Entry 7AM2 (electron microscopy, 3.40 A resolution); this record covers chains B and 1 of the 78 polymer chains in the assembly.

Chain B:
Protein: uL4m
Organism: Leishmania tarentolae
UniProtKB: Q4QGU6 (Q4QGU6_LEIMA); residue numbers follow UniProt; this construct covers 1-436
Chain sequence (436 residues; each row starts with the number of its first residue):
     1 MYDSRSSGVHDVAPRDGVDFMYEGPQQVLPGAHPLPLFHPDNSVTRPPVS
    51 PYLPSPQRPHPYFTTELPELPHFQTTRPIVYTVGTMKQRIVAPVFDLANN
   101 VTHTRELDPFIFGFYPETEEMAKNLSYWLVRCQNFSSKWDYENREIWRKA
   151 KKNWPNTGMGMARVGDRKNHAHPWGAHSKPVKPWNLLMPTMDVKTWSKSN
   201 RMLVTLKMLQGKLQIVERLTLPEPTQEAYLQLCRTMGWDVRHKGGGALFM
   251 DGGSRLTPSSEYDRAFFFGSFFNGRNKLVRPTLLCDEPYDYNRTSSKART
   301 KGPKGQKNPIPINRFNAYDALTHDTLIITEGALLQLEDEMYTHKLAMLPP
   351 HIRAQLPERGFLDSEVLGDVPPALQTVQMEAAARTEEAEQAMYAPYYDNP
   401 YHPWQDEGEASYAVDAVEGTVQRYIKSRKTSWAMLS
Disordered / not traced: 1

Chain 1:
Molecule: Ribosomal RNA
Organism: Leishmania tarentolae
Sequence (19000 nucleotides; row label = number of the first residue in the row; note: 102 numbers in that range are skipped by the numbering (no residue carries them; nothing is unmodelled there); a row labelled like 434A-434I holds insertion residues (434A, then the next letters in order); numbers below 1 keep their minus sign (U-1268 is residue -1268)):
 -1268 UUUCAAAAAUUGACUAAUUUUGAUAUUGUUUUGGCUCUGGACUAAUUAAU
 -1218 UCUCCUUUAAUUUUAUUAUCUAAAAUUUGCAUACUUACAUAUUAAAGUAG
 -1168 UUAGUUUAGAUAUGAAAAUUAGUUAGAUUUCCAUUUGAAUUAGUUAUGUU
 -1118 AAAUAUAGAAUUAGUUAGGGUUGAUAAUGAAAUCAAUUAAGUUUAUAUAU
 -1068 AAAGUUAGUUAGUCAAUAUGAAUUUUUUUGCAAACAUUUCCGGUUGACUU
 -1018 CAUGUGAUUACACGUACUCCGUUUUGUUUUUAUGUGUCAUGAUUUGCAUU
  -968 GAUUUUUUCGCAACCACACCAUAAAUCUAAUAUACUCAACAGCACCUACC
  -918 AAGAGUUAAAAAUGAAAUUAAAUAAAAAUAAAAAAUAAAAUAAAAAUAAA
  -868 AUAAAAAUAAAUUUAAAAAUAAAAAUAAGUUUAAAAAAUAAAUUAAAAUA
  -818 AAAAAUUAUAAAAUGGAAAUUGAAAAAUAAAUUACAAAUAAAAGAUUAAA
  -768 UUUGAAUUAAUUACAGAAAUUAGACACAACACGCCCGAUCGAUUUCAUGC
  -718 AUACACUUUUACUUCGUUUUCGGUUUACGUUUUGUUGUUUGUAUUGGCUC
  -668 GAUGGAUGAAUAUAAAAAGCUUAAAUACAAAAUUUCCAACAAUUGGAUAA
  -618 GCAAGAGUUAAAAAAUGAAAUUAAAUAAAAAUAAAAAAUAAAAUAAAAUA
  -568 AAAUUAAAAUAAAAUAAAAAAUAAAAAAUUAAAAAUAAAAUUAAAAUAAA
  -518 AAGUUAGAAAAUAAAAAAUUUAAAAAAUAUAAUUUGAAAAAUAAAUUACA
  -468 AAUAAAAGAUUAAAUUUGAAUUAAUUGCAGACACUAGACACACAUUUCCG
  -418 AUCGAUUUCACGUAUACAUUUGUACUUCGUUUUUGGUUUAUGUUUUGUUG
  -368 UUUGCACUGAUCGAGCAAAAUUUUUAUUUUAUAUAUAAUUUAAACUUUUG
  -318 UUGUUGUUUGUUAGUAAGCAAAAAUAUUUAUGUCAUUUUAAUAUUAUUUA
  -268 UGUACUUACUAUUAUUUUGAUAAAUUUUAACUUUAAAUAGCAUAAAAACU
  -218 ACAAUCAAUAAAGCAUAAAAAAAUUUAUUUAUGAUUAUAUUAAUAUAAAA
  -168 UGACCUAAUAUAAUGAAAAUACUUUAGUGUUAAGUUAUUUGUUUUAUUAU
  -118 GAAAUAAGUUGCACUAUUUAUUGAAUUAAUAAAGAAAGAAUAGAAAUAAA
   -68 UAAGUUAUAAUAUCUUUAAUUUAUUUAUAAUUUCUUUGCAUUUGUAUUUA
   -18 GUGUGAGUUUACAUUUAAUUUUAUAUUAUUUUAGUGUUAGUAUAUAUUUA
    32 AAUUUAAUCAAAGUUAUUAUUAAAUAAUAUUGAUUUUGGAUGAAUUUAAU
    82 UUUUAAUUAUAUUUUUGAAUUUUAAUUUUAUUAUUUUGAUUUAAUAUUUU
   132 UAAAAUAUUAUAUAUUUUAGAUUUAAAUUUGUUGUUUUAUAUUUAGUUUA
   182 AUGUUUAUAAAUUGAUAAUUAAUUUGUUUUAUUUUAAAGUUUUUAUGAAC
   232 UGUGAUUUAUAGUUUAUUAUUUUUAGUUUAAUGUUUAAAUAUUUAACUAG
   282 UGAUGGCACAGUUGUUCUAUAUGUACCUAUAAAAAAUAGUAAAAUUAUUU
   332 UAAUUAAAUUAAUAAAUAAUUAUUAAACUAAUUUUAUAUUAAUAUUAUGA
   382 AAAAUU
   389 UAAAAAUUAUUUUUUUUUUUUAAUUUUUAUAUAUUGAAGUAAUAUG
434A-434I UAUUGAAUU
   443 GAAUAUUAAAAAUACAAAUUUAAUUUGUAAUUAAUAAAUAUAUUUUAUUU
   493 UAAUAGAUGUUUAAUGUUAAUUAAUUUAUUAUUUUAAUAUUUAAUAUUUG
   543 UUUAUACAAAAGUAACUUUUUUUGAAUAUAAAGAAUUAUUAUUAUAAAUA
   593 UUAUUUUAAAAAUAUAAAAAUAUUGUUAAUAAAAUUAUCAAGUUUCAAAA
   643 GCGUUUAUUAAAUGCGUCGGUCUAAGUAUUAUAUUUAAGAUUAUUCUUGU
   693 AUAUAGAUUUUUAUUUUAAUAAUUCUACAUAAUUAAAAAUUAACCUCAAA
   743 UUAUAUUUAUUAGUAGCAUAGUAAUUUAUUAACUGAUUAUUAAAGCGUUC
   793 CAUAGAAAAUUUUAAAAUUAUAACAAUCUAAAUAAAUAAUAAAUUAAAAU
   843 AAAAAUUUUAAAAAAAAUUAAAAAAUUAAAAUAGGGCAAGUCCUACUCUC
   893 CUUUACAAAGAGAACGUUUAUAUGUAAUUGUAUGUUUGAUUGGGGCAAUA
   943 CUAUAUCUAUUUAUAUAGAAAAAGAACUAUAUUUAUUGAAAUAAUAAAAG
   993 G
993A-993Z UUCGAGCAGGUUAACAAGCAUUAAUA
994A-994Z CUAAAUGUGUUUCAUCGUCUACUUAU
995A-995Z UGCUAAAUUAUAAUUGAUUGUUCAUC
996A-996Q AAAAAAGCAAUUCGUUA
  1087 GUUGGGUUUUAAAAUCGUUGUAAAGCAGAUUUGUUUAUAUAUUUAAUUUU
  1137 UGUAUAUAGUUAAAAAUUAAUAUUAGUACGCAAGGAUUCAUUAUUUGUAA
  1187 UUUAAAUAUAUUAAAUGUUAUUUUAUUAAAUAAAAUAAAAUAAGUCAAUU
  1237 GUUAUUAUUCAUAUUAAUUUUUUUAAAAGUUUUUUAAUUUUAUAUUAGUU
  1287 UAUUUGUUUAAAAAGUAUCUAAUUAAUUCAUUAUUUAGGAAUAGUUAAUA
  1337 AUAAUUUAUAAUUCUGAUUAGAUUUGUUUGUUAAUGCUAUUAAAGGGGUG
  1387 UGGAAAAAGUGUUAAAUUUUUGAUAUAUUUAAAUAAUAAAUAAAAUAUAA
  1437 CUUAUUAGUCAGAAAUGGAUGCCAGCCGUUGCGGUAAUUUCUAUGCUUUU
  1487 AAAUAUUAUACAUUUAUUUUAUAAAUUUGUUACUAUAUAUUUUUAGUCAA
  1537 UAAAACUAAUAAUUAUUUUUAUUUGUUUUUAAACACCGUUUGGUAUAUGC
  1587 AAAUAAAAAAUGACAUUAAUUAUUAAUUAUAUUAUAUUAUAUUUAUUCAU
  1637 UUAAGUCAACAAUAUCUAUUUACUGUUUUUGACAACAUGAUAAGGAUUAU
  1687 AAAUGGUAUUGCAAAUUUUAUAAUCAAAACUAAUUUAUUAUAUUAAAUUA
  1737 GCAUGUUUAGAUAAAACAAUAAAUUUAGAAGGUAUUGUUGCCCACCAUUC
  1787 UUUGUAAUAAAGACAACGUGCAGUAAUUAAUGUAUUUAUAAAAAUAUAUU
  1837 UUUUAAUGUUAAAUUUUCGUUGCCUUUUUUAUUAUUUAGAAAAUUUAUGA
  1887 AUUUAUACAAAUCAAUAAUGAAAAUUAUAGUAUUAUUAUUUAUGAGGAGA
  1937 AUUUUCGGAAGGAGGGAUUUUCGGACCAGGAAUGUCCAGAGAGGUUUCGG
  1987 GCAUCAGCGAUUGAUUUUGGGAGAACGGAGCCGCCGAGUGAAAUUUGCCC
  2037 AGAGCAGAGUCGGGAGAAGAGUGGAUCGACCGAAGAAAAGACCGUUUUUC
  2087 GGAAGGGGAGCAGGUCCAACCGAUUUUUUUGCCAACUUGCACAGGAGGGA
  2137 GCCAGAAGCGCACUCAAAGUUAGUUUUGGGAGAUUUGAAGGGAGAAAUUU
  2187 CCGAGUUUAUUCAUAUAUUUUUUAGUUUGUGUUAGCAAAUUUUGAAAUAC
  2237 AACUUUUUUGCAAAUUGGAAGAAAACCUCCCAAAUGUAGCUUCCCAAUCU
  2287 UCCUCUCUAAUCCAUUCCCAACGGUCUUUCCCCCAUCAUCCUCAGAUGUC
  2337 UCUUCCCCCCCAAAAAAUCCUAAAAAUCCAAGUUCAUCUCGCUCUCUCUC
  2387 CCCUCAAUUUCCUUAAAAACUCGCUUCCUAAACUUAUCCCGAAAACCCCG
  2437 CUCUUCUUCCCUCUAAAUCUUUAUCUCCUCCCCUCCAAAUCUCCCUCAAA
  2487 UCUCUCCUCUCUUCUCCCGAAACUUUAAUCUUUUUAUUUUAUAAAUAAAU
  2537 UUGGUAUUUAAAAUAUUAUAAUUAAAUAUUCUAAAUUAUUUAAUAAUAUU
  2587 AGAAAUGAAUACUUUAUUAAAAUAAUAUUAAUGUGUAAUAUAUUUAAUCA
  2637 UAUUAGAAUUCCGUUUAAAUUGAAAUAUAUUGAAUUGUAAUUAUCAAUAC
  2687 AAUAUAAGUUAUUAAAUAAUAAUUUAAUUUUAUAUGUUUUAUAAUUGUAA
  2737 UUAUUUAGUUUUGAAAGUUUAUAUAUAAACAAGAUAUAACCUUUUUAUUU
  2787 UUUAAUACAAUUUUAAAUGAAAUUUAUGAUUUAUUAUUAUUAAAUAUUAC
  2837 UGGCAGACUACAUGAAAAAUAUAAAAAGGCAUUUGUAUAGGUUUACUUUU
  2887 GGACCUCAACAUCCUGCAGCUCAUGGCGUUUUAUGUUGUUUAUUAUAUCU
  2937 UUCUGGAGAAUAUAUAGUUUAUAUUGAUGUAAUAAUUGGUUAUUUGCAUC
  2987 GUGGUACAGAAAAGUUAUGUGAAUAUAAAACUGUAGAACAGUGUUUACCG
  3037 AUGAAGACUGGAUUAUGUGAGUGUCGUUUGCAACGAGCAUUUACUGUCAU
  3087 UGUGUUUUGAGUAUAUGUUGAGGUGUUGUCUUGCUAUUCGCUGUGCAUUU
  3137 AUGCGUUUAUUAAUGUGUGAGUUUACGCGUUGUUUCAAUGGACUUCUUUG
  3187 UUGCUCUUGUAUGGUUAUGGAUAUAGGAUCAUUGUCGCCAAUGCUUUGAU
  3237 CGUUUGAAGAACGUGAUAAGUUGAUGACUUUUUUUGAUUUGUGUUGUGGU
  3287 UGUAGAAUGCAUUUAGCAUUUAUGUGCUUAUUAGGUUUACUUGAUGAUUU
  3337 UGUAUUUGGGUUUAUAGAUUUUUUAUUGAUGUUGUGUAUAUCAUGUUUAU
  3387 UUGUUUUAGAUUUAUAUGAUUUGCUUUUUAUUGGAAAUAGACUUUUAUAU
  3437 UUGCGUUUGCGCGGGUUAGCAUUUUUUGAUGUUUUUGAUUUAUGUUUUAA
  3487 UAGUAUAAGUGGUUGUUUGUCUAGAUCGUUGGGUAUGGUAUGAGAUGUUA
  3537 GAUUAUAUAGUUGUUACGAAUUAUAUUUUAUGUUAGUUUUUGAUUAUUGU
  3587 UUUUGUUAUUUAGGUGAUGCAUUUGAUAGACUUUUUUUGCGACUUUUUGA
  3637 UAUGCGUAUGAGUAUACUUCUAUGUAAACAAUGCUUUUUUGUAGGUUUUU
  3687 UUGUCUUUGGAUUUGUGUGUUUAUUUGAUUAUAUGUAUGUUGAUGUAACU
  3737 AUAGAAACUAUAAUUAGUUUAUUUUAUAGUUUAUGAUGUUGCAUAUUACC
  3787 AGGAUGUUCAUUUGCUAAUGUUGAACAUCCUAAAGGCGAAUACAGUAUUU
  3837 UUUUAUGUUUUUUAUAUGGAUUUAUAUCACGUUUACGUAUACGUUGUGCA
  3887 GAUUUUGUGCAUAUUUGUUUAUUAGAUGUGAUGAUGCGAGGGUUUAUGUU
  3937 GCACGACUUAGUAGCAGUUAUUGGUAAUGUUGAUGUUGUUUUUGGUUCUG
  3987 UAGAUCGAUAAGCUAUUUAUUUAUAUACAAAAAUGAAAGAUGAAUCUAAA
  4037 AAUUGGUGCGGAGGGGUUUGAUUUUUGUUGGGGUUCUGUCUUACCUGCUA
  4087 UUUGUAUAGUUUAUUUAACUUUUUGUUUAUGUGGAUUAUUUUGUAUUAUG
  4137 UUUGGUAGUUUUGUUUUUAUUGAUUAUUGUUUUAUUUGUUUUUUUUCUUG
  4187 UCUUGUAUUUUGUUUAGUAUGCUUGUUGUGCGAUUUAUUUGUAGAUUCAU
  4237 UACGGGGUUUGUUUGAUGUUUGUUGUUUUAUACGUUGUAUUCAAUAUUGU
  4287 UUUGUAUGGUUUAUAAUUAGUGAAUUACUUCUUUUUUUAUCUUUAUUUUA
  4337 UGUAGUUUUCAGUUUAGUUUUAUUUGUGAGUGUUGAAUUUGCAUUUGUAU
  4387 UUGUUAUGCCUAUUAUGUUUAGUUGUUUAAUUUGUGAUUUUGGUUUUGUA
  4437 UUUUAUUGAUAUUUUAUUGAUAUUUUUAAUUUAUUAAUUAAUACAUUUUU
  4487 AUUAUUUGUAAGUGGUUUAUUUGUUAAUUUUGUUUUAUUUUUAUUUUGAU
  4537 UUCGUUUUUUUUUAUGUGUUUUAUUUAUGUUAUGAGUCGGUAUAUUAUUU
  4587 GGCUUUUUGUUUAUGUGAAAUCAAGUUUGAGAGUUUUCAUUAUUAUUUGU
  4637 GACUUGUAGUUGUGGCGUAUUUGGAUCAAUACUUUUUUUAAUCGAUUUAU
  4687 UGCAUUUUAGUCAUGUCUUUUUAGGUAUAUUUUUGUUAUUUUUAUGUUUU
  4737 AGUCGUUGUUUUAAUUUUUUAUGUAUGGAUACACGUUUUGUAUUUCUAUA
  4787 UGUAGUGUGCCUAUAUUGGCAUUUUGUUGAUUGCGUUUGAUUUUUUUUAU
  4837 UACGAUUUGUAUAUUUUGAUGUUUUAAGUGUGGUUUACUUAUAUGCAUAA
  4887 AGGCUCAAUUUUGAAUUUUUAAAUUUUAUUCUAAAAAGCGGAGAGGAAAG
  4937 AAAAGGCUUUUAACUUCAGGUUGUUUAUUGCGUAUUUAUGGUGUGGGUUU
  4987 UAGUUUAGGUUUUUUUAUUUGUAUGCAGAUAAUUUGUGGUGUGUGUUUAG
  5037 CAUGAUUAUUUUUUAGUUGUUUUAUAUGUACUAAUUGAUAUUUUGUUUUA
  5087 UUUUUGUGAGAUUUUGAUUUGGGAUUUGUAAUACGAAGCACACAUAUUUG
  5137 UUUUACAUCGUUGUUAUUUUUUCUUCUUUAUGUUCAUAUAUUUAAGUGUA
  5187 UAGUAUUAAUAAUUUUAUUUGAUACACAUAUUUUAGUAUGGGUGGUAGGU
  5237 UUUGUGAUAUAUAUAUUUAUAGUAAUAAUAGGUUUUAUUGGCUAUGUUUU
  5287 ACCAUGUACAAUGAUGUCGUAUUGGGGUUUAACAGUGUUCAGUAACAUUU
  5337 UAGCAACUGUCCCAGUUAUUGGUACUUGACUUUGUUAUUGAAUAUGAGGU
  5387 AGUGAGUAUAUUAAUGAUUUUACAUUGUUAAAAUUACAUGUGUUGCAUGU
  5437 GCUAUUACCUUUUGUAUUAAUACUUGUAAUAUUUAUGCAUUUGUUUUGUU
  5487 UACAUUAUUUUAUGAGUUCAGAUGGUUUUUGUGAUCGAUUUGCAUUUUAU
  5537 UGCGAACGUUUAUGUUUUUGUAUGUGAUUUUAUUUACGAGAUAUGUUUUU
  5587 GGCUUUUUUGAUAUUAUUUUUUGUAAUUUAUUUUAUUUUUAUAAAUUGAU
  5637 AUUUUGUUUUUCAUGAAGAAUCUUGAGUUAUAGUUGAUACAUUAAAAACA
  5687 UCUGAUAAGAUUCUUCCUGAGUGAUUUUUUUUAUUUUUAUUUGGUUUUUU
  5737 AAAAGCUGUACCAGAUAAAUUUACUGGUUUAUUAUUAAUGGUUAUUUUAU
  5787 UAUUUUCCUUAUUUUUGUUUAUAUUAAAUUGCAUAUUAUGAUUUGUUUAU
  5837 UGUAGAAGUUCAUUGUUGUGAUUUACAUAUUCAUUAGUUUUAUUUUAUAG
  5887 UAUAUUUAUGAGUGGUUUUUUAGCACUGUAUGUUAUAUUAGCAUAUCCUA
  5937 UAUGAAUGGAAUUACAAUUUUGAGUGUUGCUUUUGUUUAUGUUAGUUGUA
  5987 UGUAGAUUAGAUUAAAAAUUUAUAUAUUUUUUAUUAAGCGUUAAUAUAUU
  6037 AAAUUUUAUUUAGAAUAGUAUUAAUAAUCAAAGGGUUGGAAGAAAUUUGC
  6087 GAAAGAAAGGGAUCUUAGAAAGGAAAUUUUAGUUUAAGACCGAGAAGGGG
  6137 AGAAGGGAGAGAGAGAUUCGUGUUAUUUAAUUUUUAUGGAUUAAUUGCGU
  6187 AUUACUGUAUAACAUAUUUAAAUGUCUAUAUUUUAUUUUGUAUUGUAUUU
  6237 AUGUAUUAUAUGGCUUUUUUAUUUUGUUUUUGCAUUUUAUUAGAUUUUAU
  6287 AUUAUUUGGAAGUCUUUUAGUAGGAGAUGCGUUUAUGGAUGUUUUUUUUU
  6337 UACGUUAUCUAUUAUGCUUUUUGGAGUGUUUUUCAUUAUUAUGUAGAUGU
  6387 AUAUCUACUUUUUUACGAAUGUUUUGUAAUCUUUUGUCUUCGCAUUUUUU
  6437 GAUGCUUAUGUUUUGUGAUUUUGUAUAUUUUUUUAUUGUAUUUCUAUUAU
  6487 UUUUUUUAAUGUGUGAUAUUAUUUAUUUUAUGAUAUUUUCAUUCGCCAUG
  6537 CUAUUUUGCAUAAUAUUUUAUUUAUUUUUAUAUGCAUUAGAUAUGUUUUG
  6587 CGCAUUAUUACAAAUAUUUAUAUUUUGUAAUAUGAUAAUGCAAUUAAUCA
  6637 UGGAUUUUUUAUUGUUAUUAAUUUUUCAUUAAUUUAUAGAAUUAAAUCGA
  6687 AUAAGUUAAUUAUAUCAAAAAAUAGUAUAAAUAUACUACAACUUAAUAUA
  6737 AAAAAUAGGUUUGAAAAUCGCACAGUAUGUAAUCGUACAACUCAGAAUCC
  6787 UAUAAAUUGAUAAGAAAAUAUAAAGAUGUUAAUUAUUAGUCUAAAAUAAA
  6837 AAAUAUAAAUAAUAACCAACCAUAUUAUUGAAAAGAAAAUAAUACAAAUU
  6887 CCCAUAUAACUUAAGUGAAGUAGUAAACAAAAUACUUUUAAAAAAAAACC
  6937 AAAUACUAUUGGAAUAGCACCAAUACAUAAAAAAAUACUUGCUAAUAAUA
  6987 CACUAAUUAAUAAAUUAUUAAAAAAGCUAAAAAAAAUAAAGUUAAUUAAA
  7037 AAAUAAUUUUCAUUAUAUUUAAUAUCGAACAUAUUAUAUACUAUAAAAAA
  7087 AUAAUAUAAAAUUAUUAAUAUAAUCAGACUUAAUGAGUAAAUUAAAUGAA
  7137 AAUUUAGAUACAUAUAAAAGAUGUAAUUUUUAUUAGAAAUAAAUAUUAAA
  7187 AAUAAAAAACUAAAAUUAUUAACGCUAAGUACAAAUAAAAGACUUACAAU
  7237 UGCAAAACUAUUUAAUCCAAUUAACACGCAUGUAAUGCAUUGUAUUAUAA
  7287 UAAGUUUUAUAAAUAUUAUAUAAAAGUAAAUAAAGCAAAUAAGCAAAAUA
  7337 AUAAGUAUAAAGCAAAAUAAGACAUAAAAUGUUAGCAUGUAGAUAAAUAU
  7387 AAACACUCCAAGCCGAAUGUAUAAUUGUUCUAAAAAUAAAAUCAAUAUUG
  7437 CAAUAUAUAAUUUAAAUAAUAUAAGUAAUAUAUAAAAUAAGCAUAAUAUA
  7487 CCUAAUCAUUCUUCAUCAAAUAUUAGAAAACAAAAAUCACAGAGAUAAAA
  7537 ACAGUAAUUUAGUAACAUAUAAUAUAGCAAGACAAAUAAUAAUAUAAAGU
  7587 UUAUUAAAUUUAUCAUAUAAUAAUAUCAUAAUAUUAGUAUUUUAUAACCG
  7637 AAUCUACUUGAUAUUAAUAUAAGAAAAAGUAAUAAGCUAAAUAAUUCAAA
  7687 UAGUAUUGAAAUAAAAAGUAUAUGUAUUACAUUUAAAAACAUAAAAAUUA
  7737 UUAUAUAUUGUAUAAUUAUUAUCAUGAAUACGAAUCUAGUAUCAAAGUUU
  7787 AAAAAACAAAAAAGAAAAAAAAAGCAAAAUAAAAAAAGUAGUAAAAAGAU
  7837 AAAGCAUAUAUAUGAGUCUAAAAUUGUUAGUAUUAUUAUGUUAAUAAUUA
  7887 CAAUUCAUAUUAAAUCAAAUGAUAAAUAAAAAAGUGAAUUAUAAUCACAU
  7937 AAGAUAAUAAAACUAUAAAGUAAUAAAAAUAAUAUUAUAUGUAUUAAGUA
  7987 UAGAAACAGAAGGAUUUCGAAAGGAGAGGACAGUUUAAGGAUUUUGAGGA
  8037 GAAAUUUCGAGGGGAAAGGGGGGAACCAGAAGAACAUAGAAGUCAGUUUU
  8087 CGAUAUUAAAAUAAUAUAGCAAUUAUUUUUGUAGUGAACAGUCAAAUAAA
  8137 AGUAAGAACGCACAUGUAGAAUAAAAAAAUAAGUAUAAAUGCUUGCGCUG
  8187 UUGUAAUUUUUAGUCUAUAACCAAUUACCCUUGGAUAAAAAAACCCAAUA
  8237 AUUAAGAUAAUUAUAGCUUUAAAACAUAUAAAUAAGCCCCCAAAACAGAG
  8287 ACUGGCUAAUAAUAAUGUUGUCAGUAACACAUGAUUUAUUUCAAGAACGG
  8337 AAUAUAAUAUAAAAAAGAAUCCUGAUAGUUCUGUAAUCAACCCAGCGACU
  8387 AAUUCACUUUCACAUUCCAUAUAGUCGAAUGGUAGUUUUAAUCCGUCUAG
  8437 AAGCAUACUUAUUCAAAAUAUACAUACAAAUAAGAUGCCGGCAAUAUAAA
  8487 AGUUUGUAAUAUAAAUCUGCCCAACACAAAUGUCUUUAAUGCAAAAAAAG
  8537 CUAAAGUAGUCUAACGAAUAUACAGUUGUGUAUAAUAAAAAUAAGCCACU
  8587 UUCAGAAAUAAUACUAAAAAACAUAGUGCGCAUUGCAGAAAGAUAUACAA
  8637 AGCAACUAGAGAAUAAAAAGCAACCUACAAAAAAUGUGCUAAACAUAUUA
  8687 CUGAAAACAUGUACGCACAUCAUUAUUGUAAUAGUGAAUCCUGUGUCUAA
  8737 UAACAGUAUAAAACCUAUAGGAAAAUAAAACCAACCAAUAAAAAUGCAGC
  8787 AUGUAGUAAUUAACAUUGCACCUAUUAAGUAAAUGAUUUCAAAACUAAUU
  8837 ACAAAAAUGAUAAAUUUAAUAAAAAGUUUUAUUCCGUCAGUUAUUGGUGU
  8887 UAAAAUUCCAAAAAAACAAAGGGCCGGACCUAUUCGUAUUUGAACUAAAG
  8937 CUAAAAUUCUUCUUUCACAAAGACUUACAAAGCCGGUCAAGACAAGAACA
  8987 ACUAAAAUGUCAAUAAUAAUAAUGAUAAUAAUAUCUAUAUUUAACAUUUU
  9037 UAAUUAUGGCUUUUAUUUUAUCAUUUUGAAUGAUUUUUUUACUGGAUUCU
  9087 GUAAUUGUUUUAUUAUCUUUUGUGUGUUUUGUAUGUAUAUGGAUAUGCGC
  9137 UUUAUUAUUUUCAGCAUGUUUAUUAGUGUCGAAAUUAAAUAAUGUUUAUU
  9187 GUACUUGGGAUUUCACGGCAUCUAAGUUUAUUGAUGUGUAUUGAUUCAUU
  9237 AUUGGAGGUAUGUUUUCAUUAGGACUUUUACUUAGGUUAUGUUUGUUAUU
  9287 AUAUUUUGGUCAUUUAAAUUUUGUUAGUUUUGAUUUAUGCAAAGUUGUUG
  9337 GAUUUCAAUGGUAUUGAGUCUAUUUUAUUUUUGGAGAAACAACAAUAUUU
  9387 AGUAAUUUAAUUUUGGAAAGUGAUUAUAUGAUUGGUGAUUUACGUUUAUU
  9437 ACAGUGUAAUCAUGUUUUAACUUUAUUAAGUUUAGUUAUAUAUAAAUUAU
  9487 GAUUAUCUGCUGUUGAUGUUAUACAUUCAUUUGCAAUUUCAAGUUUAGGU
  9537 AUUAAAGUAGAGAACCUGGUCGUUGUAAUGAAAUAGUUUUAUUUUCAUCA
  9587 AAUAAUGCUACAGUGUAUGGGCAAUGUAGUGAACUUUGUGGUGUAUUACA
  9637 UGGAUUUAUGCCAAUAGUGAUUUGUUUUAUAUAGGUAUAUAAUCUAUAUC
  9687 AUAAUAUUAGGGGAAAGAAGGACUGAGUCGAAUAUUUGAUUUAUUAUGUA
  9737 UUAGGAGUUAUGAUUUUAUAUUAUGAUGAUUUGAUUUAGACUUUAUUUUA
  9787 UAUGAUUUCGUUUUUGAUUUUGUAGUGUGUAUAACUUUUAUUUUUGUGUU
  9837 UGUCUUAGGUUUUUUUCUUAGAAUAUUUUUUAGUUUUGUAUUUGUGUUAU
  9887 UAUUUAUAGUUUUUUUUGGUUUAUUUAUGCUUACGUUUAUGUAUAUAGGU
  9937 UAUUUUAUAUAUUAUAUUUAUAUAUUAUAUAAUUUUAUAUGUUAUUUUUU
  9987 UUGUUUUAGUAUUUCGUAUUUAUUAUAUUAUAUUGAGUUUUUUACAUAUU
 10037 UAUUAUGUUUUAUAUUUAUAGAUUUUAUAUCGUUUUCUAUCCAUUUAAUU
 10087 UCUUAUUUUGGCAUUAUUUAUAUAUUUAAUGUUAUAUUUUGUUCGUAUUU
 10137 AUUUUGUCUAUUUUAUUUUAUAAUUUGUUUUAUAUUUUGUUUUAUAUUUU
 10187 UUGUUAUUCGAUGUUUAUUUAUAAUAGUUUAUGAUUUUUUGUUUUUUAAU
 10237 UUUGAUAUAUAUUUAUCAUUUUUAAUGUGUGAUAUGUUGUAUAUCGAUUA
 10287 UAUAUGUUUUUUAUUGAUAUAUUUUGGUUUUAUAUUUUCAUUUAUAUUAG
 10337 GCUUUUUUUGUUUUAUAUUUGUUUUAAAUUAUGUUUUUUUAGUAUUAUUU
 10387 UUUGUCUUGGCGUUAUUUUUUGGGUUUUUAUUUUUAUCAUAUGGUAUUUU
 10437 UAUAUUUUUUAUUUAUUAUUUUUUUUGAUUAUUCGUUAUAUAUAGUCGUA
 10487 CAUGUUUUACAUUAGUGCAAUCGGUAAUUAUAUUUUUUAAAUUUUUAUAC
 10537 UUUGAUGUUUUUUUUAUAUUUAUAUUUUUAUUGAUAUUGUUUAUUAUUUG
 10587 UUUUUUUGGUUUCUUUUUAAAAGAUUUUUUAUUUUUGAAUUUUUUUUUUG
 10637 AUAUGUUUAUUGUAUUAAUAAGUUAUGAUGUGAAUAAUUAUUGUGCAUUU
 10687 UAUAAUCAUUAUCAACAGUUUUGUGUUACUCAAUUAUUGUCUAUUUAUAU
 10737 GUAAAAAAAUAAAAAUAAAGAUUGUCAAAAAUAUAUAAAAAAAACAAAGC
 10787 AGAAACACAAUAUUAAAAACAGGUAGUCUAAAACUAUAUGCGCAAAGUCA
 10837 ACUAGUAAUAAAUAUAAAACCAUUACACAAGGUAUUCAGGUUGAGAAGUA
 10887 GAAAAAGCAGUAUAGGCUGAAUACGAAUAGAUUAACAAAGAAUAAACAAU
 10937 AGUCUCAAAAUAAAAACACACAGAACAGUGCGCAUAAAAACAAAAUUAAG
 10987 CUUGCUAAUAAUAGCAUUCCGUAGAGCAUGAAUGAACUUCAAAAUAAAAA
 11037 UGACACAGGAUAGUCAGAUAUUCUACGAGGAAAUGCAUACAUACCUAAAC
 11087 UAUGCAUUGGGAAAAAAACCAUAUUAGAUCCUAUAAAAAGCGUACUAAUA
 11137 AAGUAAAACAUUCAGAAUAAAUAUAAUUCUAUAGGUAGUCAUUUUGCAAG
 11187 AAAGUGAAUAAAUCCUGCAAGAAAUCCAACAACAGCACCUAAAGAUAAAA
 11237 CGUAGUGAAAGUGACCGACUACAAAGUAUGUGUCAUGUAACAUGAUGUCU
 11287 AUACCAACAUUCGCCAAAAAAAGCCCUGUUACAGCACCAGACAAAAACAU
 11337 AAAAAUAAACAUUAUAACAAAAUAUAUCUCAAAUGUAAUUAUAAUAUCUG
 11387 UAUAAAUAAAACUAUAGAUCCAAUUGAAUAGCUUGACACAUGUGGGUAGG
 11437 CCAAUCAAAAUAGAUACUCCACCAAAAUAUGCUCUAGAAUCAACAUCCAU
 11487 CCCUACAACAAACAUGUGAUGCGCUCACACAAACAUACCUAAGAUCGCAA
 11537 UUAAUAUCAUUGAAUAUAUCAUUGCAACCGCACUGAACACACAGCGAAAU
 11587 CCGACUAUUUCAAUAAUAGUAGAGAUAAGACCAAAUACAGGUAAUAAUAU
 11637 UAUAUAAACUUCAGGAUGACCAAAAAAUCAAAACAGGUGUUGAAAUAGAA
 11687 UCAAGUCACCACCACCAACAACAUCAUAAAAUGAAGUAUUAAAGUUUCUG
 11737 UCACAUAAAAUCAAGGUCACACCUCCCGCUAAUACUGGUAAAGUUAUUAU
 11787 UAACAAAAUAGCAGUUAUAAGCGCAGCUCAAAUAAAUAGCGAUCACGAUA
 11837 AAAAACUAAAGAAUUUUCUACGACAGCAAAAUACAGUACCAAGUAAAUUU
 11887 AUAGAGUUUAAAAUACUUGAUACACCUAAUAGAUGAACCGCAAACAUAAC
 11937 AAAGUCACAAGCCAAACUUGAAUGAAAGUCUAUACAUAUUAAAGUAGGAU
 11987 AUAGCGUCCAACCCACACCCAUACCUUCCUCAGUCAAAAAACCGCUUACA
 12037 ACACAGCCAAAUCCGGCCAAGUACAUUCAAAAACUCAUGUUGUUUAAACG
 12087 UGGAAAAACCAUAUCGGGAAAACCUGCCAUAACAGGAAUAAAGUAGUUCA
 12137 CAAGACCUCCCAUCAUAACAGGCAUUAUAAACGCAAAAACCAUUAUCAAU
 12187 CCAUGCGAGGUAAUUAAAACGUUAUAAAACUGGUAAUCUCCAAACAAAAC
 12237 ACCACAUCCUAUAAUAGAAAGUUCAAGUCUAAUAAAUAGUGAAUAAACAU
 12287 AUCCAACGAAUCCUGAUAGGAUUGCAACUAAGAGAUAACACAAACCAAUC
 12337 AUUUUAUGCGAAACACUUAAACACACCAAACAAAGUCAAAACAUUUUCAA
 12387 UAUAAAAAAUUUAAAUUUAAUUUGUUUGAUUUUAUAUAUAGUAAUAAUCC
 12437 AAUCAAUUUUCGCUCUCGCCUUUCUCCCACCCCCUUCUGCUUUCUUCCCU
 12487 CCAACCUCUCUUCUUCCCCUCCCUACCUUUCUUCCCCUUCUAUUUCAGUU
 12537 CCUUCUCCCCCUCCCUCCUAAUCCCUGCUCUUCCAAAGUCUCUCUUUCUU
 12587 CCCCUAAAGUCUUUCCCUGCUUUCUAAUUUACUGAUUAAAAUAGUAUACG
 12637 UGCUUGGUUAAUGUGUAUUGACUUCAGUCAAAAUAUAAAAGUAGAGCUAG
 12687 AUUAAAGUAACUAAAUAAUAAAAUUUAAUAGAUGUUUAAGUUUAUAUUGA
 12737 UUACUUUGAUUUUUUUGUUAUUAUUUUUAAUAGUCAUAUUUAUAUUUAUU
 12787 AAUUAUAGUUUUUGUUUAGCAUUGCAAUUAAAUUAUGUUUAUAUAAAUAU
 12837 AUAUCUAAAUUAUAUUAGUCUAUGAUUUAUUUUUUUCAUGGGAGUUAUUG
 12887 UAUAUUUUCUUGUUUUUCUUUUGUCACGUAAGUUAGUGUCUUACACAAAA
 12937 UAUUUUUAUGUUUUAUGCUCGUAUUUAUUUAUAUUUUUUGAUGUUGUAUU
 12987 UAUAAUUUUAAUAGAUGACUUUAUGUGUUUUAUGAUUUUAUUUGAAAGUU
 13037 UAUUUUUUCCAAUUUGUUUUGUAAGUUUAUUUUUUAAUUUUAAUAAUAGA
 13087 UUUAUAUUUGCUAUAUUUUAUUUGGUAGUAUUUAGUUCCUUAAGCUCAAU
 13137 AAUGUGUAUUAUGAUUUGUAUAUUAAUUAUUUUUCAUUUUAAUGUUUUGA
 13187 GUCUGCAUAGUUUUGUUGAUGUGUGUAUUUUUGAUAGUUUAUACUUAGGU
 13237 AUGUAUAUAUGAGUGUUAUUAUUUAUAAUGUUUGCUAUUAAGUAUCCAAU
 13287 CUGACCAAUGCAUGUAUGAUUACCAGAAAUGCAUGUAGAAGUCAAUACUG
 13337 AAUUAAGUGUGUUGUUAGCAAGUGUUGUGUUAAAAAUAGGUUUUUUCGGU
 13387 CUUUAUAAAUUUUUAUUUUUGAGUUUUAAUCAACUUUCGUUAUGGUUUUU
 13437 AGGUUUUGUGGAUUGUUUAGUGAUGUUAGGUUUGACAUUUUUGGCUAUUA
 13487 CGUUAUUAUUUUUGAGUGAUUAUAAAAAAAUAAUCGCAAAUUGGUCUGUU
 13537 AUACAUACGGGUAUAGCCUUAAUUUUAUUGUGACAUAACGAUAUAUUGUU
 13587 UUUAGGUUUAUUGAUUUUUUGUAAUUUAUCACAUAUAAUAAGUUCUGCAU
 13637 UAAUGUUUAUAAUGGUCGGAUAUAUGUAUGAUAAUUAUGGUAUUCGAAUA
 13687 UUUUUAUUAUUGGUGUCUUUUUUUGGUAUUAGUUUGUGGAGUUCAUUAUU
 13737 UUUAGGGAUUUUUUUAUUUAAUAUAGAUUUCCCAUUUAUGCUGUUAUUUU
 13787 AUGUUGAUAUAUUUUUAUUGUAUGGGCUAAUUUCAUUAUCAUUUGUAUAU
 13837 AUUUGUUGUUUUUACAUAAUAAUAUUAGCAAUAUUUCUAUCAUCGAUAUA
 13887 UAUAUAUAUAUGCUUAAGUUUUUAUUCUUUUAUAUGAGUAGAUAAAUACU
 13937 UACGUUUAGAUUUAACAAUAAAUGAUAUUUAUCUAUAUUUUGUUAUAAGC
 13987 GUGAUGGUUAUUUUUCUAUUUUAUUUAAUUUAUUUGUUAUUUUAAUUAAU
 14037 UUUAUUACACUAUUUUUUUUUCCGUCCAGAUCUUUUAACAAAUCCCAUUC
 14087 UCCCCCCUUUUCCUUCCCCCCUUUUUUAAAACCUUAAAAGUCCCCUUCUG
 14137 CGAACUUCUUAUGUCUCGUGUUCUGUCUCCCCUGUCUCCCGCUCUGCCCU
 14187 CUUUCCCUCUUUUCCAAACUAAUCCUAUUGACCUUUAAUCUAAAGUUAAA
 14237 AACGUGAAUUUUUGAGUGAGUUGCUUUUUGUUAUUUUAGGGAAAAGCCAC
 14287 GAACCAAGCUCCGGAACCGACGGAAUUGCAAAGAAGAAAAGAAAUUUUGU
 14337 AUGCUUUUGGGGAUCCUAGUUGAAGGAAUUUUGGGGGGAGAGCCAGGAGA
 14387 AAGAUUUCACGGAAUUUGUUUUCGUAAGCUAAAUUAUAAAUUUUAAUAUU
 14437 AUAAGUAUUUAAUAUUCGACUUUAUUUUUAUAUUCAGAAUUAAAAAUGUU
 14487 UAUGUUUUUUUUUAUGUUUUUUUUCAUGUUUGGAUUUGUUUGUGGUAUAU
 14537 UUUUUGUUGGAAGGCAUAUGUUAAGUUUUUGAUUAUCAAUAGUUUUAUGU
 14587 GUUUUUUUAGUUUUAUCUGUACUAUUUAGUUGUUUUUGUCUUAGUGUAUG
 14637 UAUAUAUGGGUACUGCUUUUAUGAUUUUUGUUUAAUUUUAAUUUUAGACU
 14687 UUUGUUUUGUUUGAUUAACUUUUUAUUGUAAUGGUUUUUAUAUAUUUAUU
 14737 UUAUAUUUAAUUGAUAUUGUGUUUUGUUUUAUAGUUUUUUAUGCAUUCUA
 14787 UUAUAUGUAUUUUGAUGUAAUGUUAGCCCGUUUUUUCCAUAUAUUUUGAU
 14837 GAUUUGUUUUGUGUAUGAAUUUUUUUAUAUUGUCGUAUGACUUUUUAACA
 14887 GCUUAUUGUGGUUGAGAGUUGUUAGGUUUAUUUUCAUUUUUUUUGAUAUC
 14937 AUAUUUUUGAUAUAGAUUUUAUGCGUUAAAAUUUGCUUUUAAAGCUUUUU
 14987 UCAUAAGUAAAAUAGGCGAUGUUUUGCUAUUAUUAGCAUUUACAAUAUCA
 15037 UUUUUAAUAAAUGGCUAUUGUGUGAUUACAUUUUAUUUUUUAUCGUUUUU
 15087 AUGUGUGGAUUAUGUUUUAUUAUUGUUUAUAAUAAUUUUAUUAUUAUUGU
 15137 GUGGUUUUACUAAGUCUACUCAAUUUGGUUUACAUAUUUGACUGCCAGAU
 15187 GCAAUGGAAGGACCAAUCCCAGUGUCUGCACUAAUUCAUGCUGCAACAUU
 15237 AGUUGUAUGUGGUAUUAUAUUGGUUAGUUUUAUUUUUUGAUGUUUUGAUU
 15287 UUUGAUUUUGUUAUUUUUAUGGAUUGCUUGGUUGAGCUAGUUUGAUUUUA
 15337 GUAAUGAUGAGUUUAUGUGUUUUUUAUAAUUUUGAUGUAAAAAGGUAUGU
 15387 UGCAUUUAGUACUAUAUGCCAAAUAAGUUUUUCUAUGUUUUGUUGUUUAU
 15437 GUCUAGAUCUAUAUGUAGGUUGUUUAAUUUUUUGUUAUCAUAUGUUUUAU
 15487 AAAGCAACUUUAUUUAUUGUGCUAGGUGUUUGAAUUCAUUUUUUUUUUGG
 15537 AUUGCAGGAUAUACGUUGUUAUUUUUUUACAUAUUUUUGUGGUUGUAUUU
 15587 UAGCACGUAUGUUAUUGAUAUUUGCUUUGUUAAACUCAUGUUCAUUAUGA
 15637 UUUUUGUGUGGAUUUUAUUGUAAAGAUCUUCUUUUAUGUAUGUUAAUGUU
 15687 AACAUCAUUUUUUUUUAUAUUAGAGUUUUUGUGUGUGUGUAUAUUUUUUA
 15737 UAUUUUUUACUGUGUUAUAUAAUUAUUUUUUGUUAUUUUUUUUGUGUUUU
 15787 GUAUUUAAAUGCUUUUGUUUAAUUGAUACACUUUUUUUAAUUUUUGAUUU
 15837 UGAAUGCUGUCUUGUAUAUUGUACAUUUUGUUUAUAUAUGUGUUUUAUAC
 15887 UAAUUUUUUUUGUUUUAGAUUUUUUAUAUGUUUUUAUUUUUUCAAGUUAU
 15937 UGCUUAUUUUGAUCUUUUUAUUUAUAUUAUAUGUCUUUUUUUGAUAUUGC
 15987 GAUAUUUACUAUAUUUGUAAUGAUUUCAUUAAGUUUUGUAUAUUAUGGUU
 16037 GUAUUAUAUUUUAUUUUUUUAAUAUUGAUUGUAUUAUGUUUUUUUGACGA
 16087 AUAUUUUUGUUUAUAACUGUCGGAUUUUUAUUUUUUAUAUUUUCGGUAUG
 16137 AUAUUUUAUUUGUUUUUAUAUAUAUAUAUUUAUGUUUGUGUGAAAUAUUG
 16187 UUAUAUAUUUUAGAUAUAAUUUAAAGUAUUGUUUAUUUUUUUGUAUGUUA
 16237 UUUAUAAUAUACAUUUAGUAGAGCUAUGCAAAUUUAAUUUUGAAUUAAAU
 16287 UCAGUCUAUCAGAGUAUAUUUUAUUUAGAAAUUUAUAUUAUCUUUUAACU
 16337 CCAAGUUUUUUAAGUAGUGUUUUGCUAUUUUUUGUUAGAAUAUUAAUUGU
 16387 AAAAUACAUAAUUUAUCUAAAUAAUUAAUUAAUGAAAAGUAACUAAGACA
 16437 AAAAAUGGUAUAAAAAGUAAAAUAAGUAUUAUAGAUAAUAGUUAAUUUUU
 16487 AAUUUUAUUAUGCAAGCACAACGAAUUUAUUUUUAGUAAUAAUACGCCAA
 16537 UAUGUUAUAUUUCCUGCCCAAUGAUUGUAUGAACAAUUUUUGUAUGAUAA
 16587 AUAAGUCGCCCACACCACGAAAUAACAAAUUUUUGCACGCCACAACAAAU
 16637 UUAUGAACGAGUUUCUGUAUGCCACAACAAAUUUAUGAACGAGUUUCUGU
 16687 AUGCCACAACAAAUUUAUGAACGAGUUUCUGUAUGCCACAACAAAUUUAU
 16737 GAACGAGUUUUUGUAUGCCACAACAAAUUUAUGAACUCUGUAUGCCACAA
 16787 CAAAUUUAUGAACGAAUUUCUGUAUGCCACAACAAAUUUAUGAACGAGUU
 16837 UCUGUAUGCCACAACAAAUUUAUGAACGAGUUUCUGUAUGCCACAACAAA
 16887 UUUAUGAACAAGUUUCUGUAUGACACAACAAAUUUAUGAACGAGUUUCUG
 16937 UAUGACACAACAAAUUUAUGAACUCUGUAUGCCACAACAAAUUUAUGAAC
 16987 GAGUUUCUGUAUGCCACAACAAAUUUAUGAACGAGUUUCUGUAUGCCACA
 17037 ACAAAUUUAUGAACGAGUUUCUGUAUGCCACAACAAAUUUAUGAACGAGU
 17087 UUCUGUAUGCCACAACAAAUUUAUGAACUCUGUAUGCCACAACAAAUUUA
 17137 UGAACGAAUUUCUGUAUGCCACAACAAAUUUAUGAACGAGUUUUUGUAUG
 17187 CCACAACAAAUUUAUGAACAAGUUUCUGUAUGACACAACAAAUUUAUGAA
 17237 CGAGUUUCUGUAUGCCACGAACAAAUUUAUGAACGAGUUUCUGUAUGACA
 17287 CAACAAAUUUAUGAACGAGUUUCUGUAUGACACAACAAAUUUAUGAACGA
 17337 GUUUCUGUAUGACACAACAAAUUUAUGAAUGAGUUUCUGUAUGACACAAC
 17387 AAAUUUAUGAACGAGUUUCUGUAUGCCACGAUAAACAUAUUUAUAUUAUA
 17437 UUAUAUUAUAUUAUAUUAUAUUAUAUUAUAUUAUAUUAUAUUAUAUUAUA
 17487 UUAUUAUAUUAUAUUAUAUUAUAUUAUAUUAUAUUAUUUAUAUUAUUAUA
 17537 UUAUUAUAUUAUAUUAUAUUAUAUUAUAUUAUAUUAUAUUAUAUUAUAUU
 17587 AUAUAUUAUUAUAUUAUUAUAUUAUUAUUAUAUUAUUAUAUUAUCAUUAU
 17637 UAUUAGAAUAUUUACUAAUAUAUAUAUAUAUCUAUAUCAAGCUUGUUAGA
 17687 AAAAACUAUGUUUUUUCUAACAAGAUUGAUACUCUCGGUAUGG
Disordered / not traced: -1268 to 33, 389-397, 434A-434I, 614-806, 925-968, 993A-993Z, 994A-994Z, 995A-995Z, 996A-996Q, 1179-17729
What the authors report for this chain:
  - conformationally variable residues (helix shift): U341 to A346

Chain B / chain 1 interface:
Contacting residue pairs (95; chain B residue first):
  Tyr2(B) with A520(1), hydrogen bond to the base
  Arg5(B) with U518(1), sugar contact; A520(1), salt bridge to the phosphate
  Gly8(B) with U518(1), base contact
  Val9(B) with U518(1), base contact
  Arg15(B) with A516(1), salt bridge to the phosphate
  Phe38(B) with U507(1), stacking on the base; U510(1), hydrogen bond to the base
  His39(B) with U510(1), hydrogen bond to the base
  Phe114(B) with U186(1), base contact
  Glu117(B) with U185(1), hydrogen bond to the base
  Glu119(B) with U185(1), base contact
  Glu120(B) with U185(1), hydrogen bond to the base
  Lys123(B) with U185(1), salt bridge to the phosphate
  Asn134(B) with U122(1), base contact; U123(1), sugar contact
  Ser136(B) with A55(1), hydrogen bond to the sugar; U56(1), sugar contact
  Ser137(B) with A55(1), base contact; U123(1), hydrogen bond to the sugar; A124(1), sugar contact
  Trp139(B) with A54(1), sugar contact; A55(1), sugar contact
  Tyr141(B) with A54(1), sugar contact
  Asn143(B) with A217(1), hydrogen bond to the phosphate
  Arg144(B) with A316(1), salt bridge to the phosphate
  Arg148(B) with A314(1), phosphate contact
  Ala150(B) with A314(1), hydrogen bond to the phosphate
  Lys151(B) with A313(1), salt bridge to the phosphate
  Lys152(B) with A219(1), salt bridge to the phosphate; G220(1), phosphate contact
  Asn156(B) with A219(1), sugar contact
  Met159(B) with C307(1), hydrogen bond to the base
  Arg163(B) with A218(1), hydrogen bond to the phosphate; A219(1), salt bridge to the phosphate; A319(1), base contact
  Val164(B) with A218(1), phosphate contact
  Gly165(B) with A218(1), phosphate contact
  Arg167(B) with A528(1), salt bridge to the phosphate
  Asn169(B) with A217(1), hydrogen bond to the phosphate; A218(1), hydrogen bond to the phosphate
  His170(B) with G177(1), sugar contact; U178(1), hydrogen bond to the sugar; U216(1), hydrogen bond to the sugar
  Ala171(B) with A176(1), base contact; U527(1), hydrogen bond to the sugar
  His172(B) with U527(1), sugar contact
  Pro173(B) with U527(1), sugar contact; A528(1), sugar contact
  His177(B) with U178(1), salt bridge to the phosphate
  Ser178(B) with U179(1), phosphate contact; U216(1), hydrogen bond to the phosphate
  Lys179(B) with U179(1), salt bridge to the phosphate; U214(1), phosphate contact; U215(1), phosphate contact; U216(1), phosphate contact
  Val181(B) with U179(1), base contact
  Leu187(B) with A181(1), base contact
  Asp192(B) with U208(1), sugar contact
  Lys194(B) with U186(1), phosphate contact; U187(1), base contact; A188(1), hydrogen bond to the base; U208(1), hydrogen bond to the base
  Lys198(B) with U185(1), hydrogen bond to the base; U186(1), base contact
  Arg201(B) with U186(1), hydrogen bond to the base
  Gly245(B) with A512(1), base contact
  Arg275(B) with A512(1), hydrogen bond to the base
  Tyr291(B) with U89(1), hydrogen bond to the sugar; A111(1), hydrogen bond to the base
  Arg293(B) with U211(1), hydrogen bond to the base; A212(1), base contact
  Thr294(B) with U89(1), phosphate contact; A90(1), phosphate contact
  Ser296(B) with U88(1), sugar contact; U89(1), hydrogen bond to the phosphate
  Lys297(B) with U88(1), phosphate contact; U89(1), hydrogen bond to the sugar
  Ala298(B) with A87(1), base contact; U88(1), phosphate contact
  Arg299(B) with A87(1), base contact; U113(1), hydrogen bond to the base; A114(1), base contact
  Lys301(B) with U56(1), phosphate contact; A57(1), salt bridge to the phosphate; A58(1), base contact; A114(1), hydrogen bond to the base
  Lys304(B) with A212(1), sugar contact
  Gly305(B) with A212(1), base contact
  Tyr318(B) with A512(1), hydrogen bond to the phosphate
  Leu321(B) with A512(1), hydrogen bond to the base
  His343(B) with U187(1), hydrogen bond to the base
  Ala346(B) with U187(1), sugar contact
  Met347(B) with U186(1), base contact; U187(1), base contact
Other interface residues (no listed pair), chain B (75 interface residues in all): Pro40, Arg46, Val83, Lys149, Ala162, Trp174, Pro183, Thr190, Val193, Thr195, Ser197, Lys243, Asp290, Asn292, Thr322
Other interface residues (no listed pair), chain 1 (54 interface residues in all): G184, U209, U210, A312, A315, G508, U526

In short:
The interface between chain B and chain 1 involves 75 residues on one side and 54 on the other, with 32
hydrogen bonds, 11 salt bridges and 1 aromatic stacking contact. Among the polar pairs are Tyr2(B)-A520(1),
Phe38(B)-U510(1) and His39(B)-U510(1). From the paper: conformational variability at U341(1).
Here chain B is uL4m and chain 1 is Ribosomal RNA, both from Leishmania tarentolae. Entry 7AM2 (Intermediate
assembly of the Large subunit from Leishmania major mitochondrial ribosome) was determined by electron
microscopy, deposited together with 7ANE, 7AIH and 7AOR.
